8SW7 - chains A and D of the 8 polymer chains in the assembly; structure by electron microscopy, 3.73 A resolution.

== Chain A ==
Protein: BG505 Boost 2 gp120
From: Human immunodeficiency virus 1
Chain sequence (516 residues; numbered -4 to 513 plus 12 insertion-coded residues; 14 numbers in that range are skipped by the numbering (no residue carries them; nothing is unmodelled there); the number before each row is that of its first residue; a row labelled like 184A-184L holds insertion residues (184A, then the next letters in order); numbers below 1 keep their minus sign (Met-4 is residue -4)):
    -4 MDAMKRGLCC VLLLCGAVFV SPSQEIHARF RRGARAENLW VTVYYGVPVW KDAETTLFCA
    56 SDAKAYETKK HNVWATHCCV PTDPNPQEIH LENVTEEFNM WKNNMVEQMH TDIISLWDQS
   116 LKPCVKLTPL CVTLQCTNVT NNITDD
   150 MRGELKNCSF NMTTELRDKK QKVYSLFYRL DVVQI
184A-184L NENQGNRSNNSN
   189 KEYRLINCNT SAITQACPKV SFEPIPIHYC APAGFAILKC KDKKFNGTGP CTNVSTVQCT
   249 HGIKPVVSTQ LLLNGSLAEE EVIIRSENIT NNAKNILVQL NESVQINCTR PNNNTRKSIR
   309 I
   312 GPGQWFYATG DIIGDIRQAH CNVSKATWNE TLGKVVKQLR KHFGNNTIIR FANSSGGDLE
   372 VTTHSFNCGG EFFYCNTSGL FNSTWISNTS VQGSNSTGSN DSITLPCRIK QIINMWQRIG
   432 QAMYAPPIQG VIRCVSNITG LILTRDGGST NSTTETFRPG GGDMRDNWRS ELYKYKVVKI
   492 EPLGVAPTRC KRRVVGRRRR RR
Unresolved in the structure: -4 to 30, 59-65, 184A-184L, 367-369, 399-411, 458-461, 473-474, 505-513
Disulfide bonds: Cys54-Cys73, Cys119-Cys205, Cys126-Cys196, Cys131-Cys157, Cys218-Cys247, Cys228-Cys239, Cys379-Cys445, Cys386-Cys418
Covalently attached groups: N-acetylglucosamine (NAG) linked to Asn88, Asn133, Asn137, Asn156, Asn160, Asn197, Asn234, Asn241, Asn262, Asn276, Asn289, Asn295, Asn301, Asn333, Asn387, Asn448
Reported in the primary citation:
  - post-translational modification sites: Asn88
  - post-translational modification sites: Asn241 (proposed by the authors, not directly observed)

== Chain D ==
Protein: BG505 Boost 2 gp41
From: Human immunodeficiency virus 1
Chain sequence (153 residues; numbered 512 to 664; the number before each row is that of its first residue):
   512 AVGIGAVFLG FLGAAGSTMG AASMTLTVQA RNLLSGIVQQ QSNLLRAPEC QQHLLKLTVW
   572 GIKQLQARVL AVERYLRDQQ LLGIWGCSGK LICCTNVPWN STWSNRNLSE IWDNMTWLQW
   632 DKEISNYTQI IYGLLEESQN QQEKNEQDLL ALD
Unresolved in the structure: 512-529, 548-570
Disulfide bonds: Cys598-Cys604
Covalently attached groups: N-acetylglucosamine (NAG) linked to Asn611, Asn637
Reported in the primary citation:
  - post-translational modification sites: Asn611 (proposed by the authors, not directly observed)

== Interface between chain A and chain D ==
Pairs across the interface (9):
  Thr37(A) with Gln658(D)
  Tyr39(A) with Gln658(D), hydrogen bond
  Arg500(A) with Ala662(D)
  Cys501(A) with Gln658(D); Leu661(D), hydrophobic; Ala662(D)
  Lys502(A) with Leu661(D)
  Arg504(A) with Leu661(D); Asp664(D), salt bridge
Interface residues without a listed pair, chain A (7 interface residues in all): Thr499
Interface residues without a listed pair, chain D (5 interface residues in all): Leu660

== Summary ==
7 residues of chain A face 5 of chain D across their interface, with 1 hydrogen bond and 1 salt bridge. Among
the polar pairs are Arg504(A)-Asp664(D) and Tyr39(A)-Gln658(D). Covalently linked N-acetylglucosamine: at
Asn88(A), Asn133(A), Asn137(A), Asn156(A), Asn160(A) and Asn197(A) and 10 more. The paper reports modification
sites Asn88(A), Asn241(A) and Asn611(D).
Chain A is BG505 Boost 2 gp120 and chain D is BG505 Boost 2 gp41, both from Human immunodeficiency virus 1;
the structure, BG505 Boost2 SOSIP.664 in complex with NHP polyclonal antibody FP1, was determined by electron
microscopy.
